Entry 2AEF (X-ray diffraction, 1.70 A resolution); this record covers chains A and B.

# Chain A (and B)
Protein: Calcium-gated potassium channel mthK
From: Methanothermobacter thermautotrophicus
Notes: fragment: isoform Soluble; chain B of this document is another copy of the same molecule, construct and numbering; everything in this record applies to it too
UniProtKB: O27564 (MTHK_METTH); numbering as in UniProt (aligned over 107-336)
Chain sequence (234 residues; numbered 107 to 340; the number before each row is that of its first residue):
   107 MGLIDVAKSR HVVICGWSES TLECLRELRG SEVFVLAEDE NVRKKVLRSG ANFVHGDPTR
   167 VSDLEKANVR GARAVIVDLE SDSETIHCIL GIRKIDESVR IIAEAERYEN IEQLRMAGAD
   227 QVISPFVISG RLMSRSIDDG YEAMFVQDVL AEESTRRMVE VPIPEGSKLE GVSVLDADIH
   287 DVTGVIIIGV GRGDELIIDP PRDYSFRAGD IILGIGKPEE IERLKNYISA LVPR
Not modelled in the structure: 107-115, 258-260, 340 (chain B: 107-115, 335-340)
Differences from the reference sequence: cloning artifact (337-340)
Metal / ion sites: Ca2+: Asp-184, Glu-210, Glu-212
Curated features (UniProtKB/Swiss-Prot):
  - binding site (Ca(2+)): Asp-184, Glu-210, Glu-212
  - mutagenesis: Met-107 (M107I: Elimination of the 26 kDa product and reduced levels of channel expression), Asp-184 (D184N: At high calcium concentration, mean open time is short and mean closed time is long compared with wild-type)

# How chain A and chain B interact
Pairs across the interface (149):
  Val-118(A) / Ile-243(B)  hydrophobic
  Glu-125(A) / Glu-212(B)
  Glu-125(A) / Arg-213(B)  salt bridge
  Glu-125(A) / Tyr-214(B)  hydrogen bond (side chain-backbone)
  Glu-125(A) / Phe-232(B)
  Ser-126(A) / Phe-232(B)
  Ser-126(A) / Ser-235(B)
  Ser-126(A) / Gly-236(B)
  Ser-126(A) / Met-239(B)
  Glu-129(A) / Phe-232(B)
  Glu-129(A) / Val-233(B)
  Glu-129(A) / Arg-237(B)  salt bridge
  Cys-130(A) / Gly-236(B)
  Cys-130(A) / Met-239(B)  hydrophobic
  Cys-130(A) / Ser-240(B)
  Glu-133(A) / Arg-237(B)  salt bridge
  Glu-133(A) / Ser-240(B)
  Leu-134(A) / Ser-240(B)
  Arg-179(A) / Ile-243(B)
  Arg-179(A) / Asp-244(B)  salt bridge
  Ala-180(A) / Ile-243(B)
  Ile-182(A) / Met-239(B)  hydrophobic
  Ile-182(A) / Ile-243(B)  hydrophobic
  Arg-206(A) / Ser-242(B)  hydrogen bond (side chain-backbone)
  Arg-206(A) / Ile-243(B)
  Arg-206(A) / Asp-244(B)
  Arg-206(A) / Asp-245(B)
  Arg-206(A) / Gly-246(B)
  Ile-208(A) / Ser-242(B)
  Glu-210(A) / Ser-235(B)  hydrogen bond
  Glu-210(A) / Met-239(B)
  Glu-212(A) / Glu-125(B)
  Arg-213(A) / Glu-125(B)
  Tyr-214(A) / Glu-125(B)  hydrogen bond (backbone-side chain)
  Gln-227(A) / Ser-242(B)  hydrogen bond
  Gln-227(A) / Asp-245(B)
  Gln-227(A) / Gly-246(B)
  Gln-227(A) / Ala-249(B)
  Ile-229(A) / Ser-235(B)
  Ile-229(A) / Leu-238(B)
  Ile-229(A) / Met-239(B)  hydrophobic
  Ile-229(A) / Gln-253(B)
  Ser-230(A) / Gln-253(B)
  Pro-231(A) / Pro-231(B)
  Pro-231(A) / Ser-235(B)
  Phe-232(A) / Glu-125(B)
  Phe-232(A) / Ser-126(B)
  Phe-232(A) / Glu-129(B)
  Phe-232(A) / Phe-232(B)  hydrophobic
  Val-233(A) / Glu-129(B)
  Ile-234(A) / Ile-234(B)  hydrophobic
  Ile-234(A) / Leu-238(B)  hydrophobic
  Ile-234(A) / Gln-253(B)
  Ser-235(A) / Ser-126(B)
  Ser-235(A) / Glu-210(B)  hydrogen bond
  Ser-235(A) / Ile-229(B)
  Ser-235(A) / Pro-231(B)
  Gly-236(A) / Ser-126(B)
  Gly-236(A) / Glu-129(B)
  Gly-236(A) / Cys-130(B)
  Arg-237(A) / Glu-129(B)  salt bridge
  Arg-237(A) / Glu-133(B)
  Arg-237(A) / Gln-253(B)  hydrogen bond (side chain-backbone)
  Arg-237(A) / Leu-256(B)
  Arg-237(A) / Ala-257(B)
  Leu-238(A) / Ile-229(B)
  Leu-238(A) / Ile-234(B)  hydrophobic
  Leu-238(A) / Leu-256(B)  hydrophobic
  Met-239(A) / Ser-126(B)
  Met-239(A) / Cys-130(B)  hydrophobic
  Met-239(A) / Ile-182(B)  hydrophobic
  Met-239(A) / Glu-210(B)
  Met-239(A) / Ile-229(B)
  Ser-240(A) / Cys-130(B)
  Ser-240(A) / Glu-133(B)
  Ser-240(A) / Leu-134(B)
  Arg-241(A) / Val-255(B)  hydrogen bond (side chain-backbone)
  Arg-241(A) / Leu-256(B)  hydrogen bond (side chain-backbone)
  Arg-241(A) / Ala-257(B)  hydrogen bond (side chain-backbone)
  Arg-241(A) / Glu-258(B)
  Arg-241(A) / Met-264(B)  hydrogen bond (side chain-backbone)
  Arg-241(A) / Glu-266(B)
  Ser-242(A) / Arg-206(B)  hydrogen bond (backbone-side chain)
  Ser-242(A) / Ile-208(B)
  Ser-242(A) / Gln-227(B)  hydrogen bond
  Ile-243(A) / Val-118(B)  hydrophobic
  Ile-243(A) / Arg-179(B)
  Ile-243(A) / Ala-180(B)
  Ile-243(A) / Ile-182(B)  hydrophobic
  Ile-243(A) / Arg-206(B)
  Asp-244(A) / Arg-179(B)  salt bridge
  Asp-244(A) / Arg-206(B)
  Asp-245(A) / Arg-206(B)
  Asp-245(A) / Gln-227(B)
  Asp-245(A) / Glu-266(B)
  Gly-246(A) / Arg-206(B)
  Gly-246(A) / Gln-227(B)
  Tyr-247(A) / Glu-266(B)
  Tyr-247(A) / Gly-297(B)
  Tyr-247(A) / Arg-298(B)
  Tyr-247(A) / Gly-299(B)  hydrogen bond (side chain-backbone)
  Tyr-247(A) / Glu-301(B)
  Tyr-247(A) / Leu-302(B)
  Tyr-247(A) / Ile-317(B)  hydrophobic
  Tyr-247(A) / Leu-319(B)
  Glu-248(A) / Leu-256(B)
  Glu-248(A) / Met-264(B)
  Glu-248(A) / Val-265(B)
  Glu-248(A) / Glu-266(B)
  Glu-248(A) / Leu-319(B)
  Ala-249(A) / Gln-227(B)
  Met-250(A) / Asp-300(B)
  Met-250(A) / Glu-301(B)
  Met-250(A) / Leu-302(B)
  Phe-251(A) / Leu-302(B)
  Gln-253(A) / Arg-237(B)
  Val-255(A) / Arg-241(B)  hydrogen bond (backbone-side chain)
  Val-255(A) / Ile-304(B)  hydrophobic
  Leu-256(A) / Ile-234(B)  hydrophobic
  Leu-256(A) / Leu-238(B)  hydrophobic
  Leu-256(A) / Arg-241(B)  hydrogen bond (backbone-side chain)
  Ala-257(A) / Arg-237(B)
  Ala-257(A) / Arg-241(B)
  Arg-262(A) / Ile-304(B)
  Met-264(A) / Arg-241(B)  hydrogen bond (backbone-side chain)
  Met-264(A) / Glu-248(B)
  Val-265(A) / Glu-248(B)
  Glu-266(A) / Arg-241(B)
  Glu-266(A) / Asp-245(B)
  Glu-266(A) / Tyr-247(B)
  Glu-266(A) / Glu-248(B)
  His-286(A) / Asp-305(B)  salt bridge
  Gly-290(A) / Asp-305(B)
  Ile-292(A) / Ile-292(B)  hydrophobic
  Gly-297(A) / Tyr-247(B)
  Arg-298(A) / Tyr-247(B)
  Gly-299(A) / Tyr-247(B)
  Asp-300(A) / Tyr-247(B)
  Glu-301(A) / Tyr-247(B)
  Leu-302(A) / Tyr-247(B)
  Leu-302(A) / Met-250(B)  hydrophobic
  Leu-302(A) / Phe-251(B)  hydrophobic
  Ile-304(A) / Arg-262(B)  hydrogen bond (backbone-side chain)
  Ile-304(A) / Ile-321(B)  hydrophobic
  Asp-305(A) / His-286(B)  salt bridge
  Asp-305(A) / Gly-290(B)
  Ile-317(A) / Tyr-247(B)  hydrophobic
  Leu-319(A) / Tyr-247(B)
  Ile-321(A) / Ile-304(B)  hydrophobic
Other interface residues (no listed pair), chain A (70 interface residues in all): Thr-127, Asp-184, Glu-215, Val-228, Val-252, Asp-254, Arg-263, Ile-294
Other interface residues (no listed pair), chain B (68 interface residues in all): Thr-127, Asp-184, Val-252, Glu-259, Arg-263, Ile-294

# Summary
70 residues of chain A and 68 residues of chain B are in contact, with 18 hydrogen bonds and 8 salt bridges.
Polar pairs include Glu-125(A)/Arg-213(B), Glu-129(A)/Arg-237(B) and Glu-133(A)/Arg-237(B). Curated annotation
(UniProt) lists 3 Ca2+-binding residues and 2 mutagenesis sites on chain A.
Both chains are Calcium-gated potassium channel mthK (Methanothermobacter thermautotrophicus). Entry 2AEF
(Crystal Structures of the MthK RCK Domain in Ca2+ bound form) was determined by X-ray diffraction together
with 2AEJ and 2AEM from the same study.
